PDB entry 1M1O | X-ray diffraction, 1.95 A resolution | chains B and C of the 4 polymer chains in the assembly

Chain B (and C):
Protein: Acetyl-CoA acetyltransferase
Organism: Zoogloea ramigera
Notes: EC 2.3.1.9; chain C of this document is another copy of the same molecule, construct and numbering; everything in this record applies to it too
Reference sequence: P07097 (THIL_ZOORA); the construct has insertions or renumbered stretches relative to UniProt, so the offset changes along the chain: 1-9 = UniProt 1-9; 11-392 = UniProt 10-391
Amino-acid sequence (392 residues; numbered 1 to 392; the number before each row is that of its first residue):
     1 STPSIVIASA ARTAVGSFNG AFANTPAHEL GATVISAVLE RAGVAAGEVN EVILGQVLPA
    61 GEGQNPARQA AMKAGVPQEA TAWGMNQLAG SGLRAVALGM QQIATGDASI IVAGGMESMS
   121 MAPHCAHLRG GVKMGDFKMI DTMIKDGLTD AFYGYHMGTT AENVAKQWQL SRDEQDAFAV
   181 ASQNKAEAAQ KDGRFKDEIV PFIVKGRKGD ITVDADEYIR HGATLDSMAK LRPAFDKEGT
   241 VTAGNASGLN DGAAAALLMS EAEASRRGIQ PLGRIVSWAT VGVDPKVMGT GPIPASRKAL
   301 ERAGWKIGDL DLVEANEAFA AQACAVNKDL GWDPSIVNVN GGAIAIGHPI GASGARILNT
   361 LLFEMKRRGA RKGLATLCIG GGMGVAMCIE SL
Disordered / not traced: 1-2
Construct notes: insertion (10); engineered mutation Ala-89 (Cys88 in P07097); conflict Arg-129 (Ala128 in P07097)
Residues lining bound ligands: acetoacetyl-coenzyme A (CAA): Leu-88, Ala-89, Gly-147, Leu-148, His-156, Met-157, Gln-183, Arg-220, Ala-223, Ser-227, Met-228, Leu-231, Ala-234, Phe-235, Ala-243, Gly-244, Ala-246, Ser-247, Gly-248, Leu-249, Met-288, Ala-318, Phe-319, His-348, Ile-350, Cys-378, Ile-379, Gly-380

How chain B and chain C interact:
Contacting residue pairs (30):
  Phe-18(B) with Lys-133(C)
  His-124(B) with Val-132(C); Gly-135(C), hydrogen bond (side chain-backbone); Phe-137(C)
  Val-132(B) with His-124(C)
  Lys-133(B) with Phe-18(C); Asn-19(C)
  Met-134(B) with Asp-141(C); Ile-144(C), hydrophobic; Leu-249(C), hydrophobic
  Gly-135(B) with His-124(C), hydrogen bond (backbone-side chain); Asp-141(C), hydrogen bond (backbone-side chain)
  Asp-136(B) with Lys-138(C), salt bridge; Met-139(C); Ile-140(C); Asp-141(C), hydrogen bond (side chain-backbone)
  Phe-137(B) with His-124(C); Lys-138(C); Met-139(C), hydrogen bond (backbone-backbone)
  Lys-138(B) with Phe-137(C)
  Met-139(B) with Asp-136(C); Phe-137(C), hydrogen bond (backbone-backbone); Met-139(C), hydrophobic
  Ile-140(B) with Asp-136(C)
  Asp-141(B) with Met-134(C); Gly-135(C), hydrogen bond (side chain-backbone); Asp-136(C), hydrogen bond (backbone-side chain)
  Met-143(B) with Met-134(C), hydrophobic
  Ile-144(B) with Met-134(C), hydrophobic
  Leu-249(B) with Met-134(C), hydrophobic
Interface residues without a listed pair, chain B (16 interface residues in all): Asn-19
Interface residues without a listed pair, chain C (16 interface residues in all): Met-143

Overview:
The chain B/chain C interface involves 16 residues from each chain, with 8 hydrogen bonds and 1 salt bridge.
Among the polar pairs are Asp-136(B)/Lys-138(C), His-124(B)/Gly-135(C) and Gly-135(B)/Asp-141(C). Chain B
binds acetoacetyl-coenzyme A.
Chain B and chain C are both Acetyl-CoA acetyltransferase (Zoogloea ramigera); the structure, Crystal
structure of biosynthetic thiolase, C89A mutant, complexed with acetoacetyl-CoA, was determined by X-ray
diffraction, deposited together with 1M1T, 1M3K, 1M3Z, 1M4S and 1M4T.
